3GJ1 - chain A; structure by X-ray diffraction, 1.80 A resolution.

Chain A:
Molecule: Green fluorescent protein
Organism: Aequorea victoria
UniProt: P42212 (GFP_AEQVI); numbering as in UniProt; present here: 1-65, 68-230
Amino-acid sequence (229 residues; row label = number of the first residue in the row; note: 2 numbers in that range are skipped by the numbering (no residue carries them; nothing is unmodelled there); numbering starts at 0):
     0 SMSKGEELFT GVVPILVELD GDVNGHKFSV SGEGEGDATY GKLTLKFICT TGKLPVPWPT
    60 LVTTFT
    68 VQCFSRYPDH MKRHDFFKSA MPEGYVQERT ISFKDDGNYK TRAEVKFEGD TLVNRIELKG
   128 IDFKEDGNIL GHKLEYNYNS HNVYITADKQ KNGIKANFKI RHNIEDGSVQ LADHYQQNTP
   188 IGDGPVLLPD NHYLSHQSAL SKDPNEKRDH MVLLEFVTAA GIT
Unresolved in the structure: 0-1
Construct notes: expression tag (0); engineered mutation Arg-80 (Gln in P42212), Ser-99 (Phe in P42212), Thr-153 (Met in P42212), Ala-163 (Val in P42212), His-203 (Thr in P42212)
Modified residues: Thr-65 ({2-[(1R,2R)-1-amino-2-hydroxypropyl]-4-(4-hydroxybenzylidene)-5-oxo-4,5-dihydro-1H-imidazol-1-yl}acetic acid; CRO)
Covalent attachments: covalent link Thr-65/Val-68

Overview:
Chain A is Green fluorescent protein (Aequorea victoria); the structure, Non photoactivated state of PA-GFP,
was determined by X-ray diffraction together with 3GJ2 from the same study.
